1EGM - chains B and G of the 6 polymer chains in the assembly; structure by X-ray diffraction, 1.85 A resolution.

# Chain B
Protein: Propanediol dehydratase
Organism: Klebsiella oxytoca
Notes: EC 4.2.1.28; fragment: beta chain
Reference sequence: Q59471 (Q59471_KLEOX); numbering as in UniProt (aligned over 1-224)
Sequence (224 residues; each row starts with the number of its first residue):
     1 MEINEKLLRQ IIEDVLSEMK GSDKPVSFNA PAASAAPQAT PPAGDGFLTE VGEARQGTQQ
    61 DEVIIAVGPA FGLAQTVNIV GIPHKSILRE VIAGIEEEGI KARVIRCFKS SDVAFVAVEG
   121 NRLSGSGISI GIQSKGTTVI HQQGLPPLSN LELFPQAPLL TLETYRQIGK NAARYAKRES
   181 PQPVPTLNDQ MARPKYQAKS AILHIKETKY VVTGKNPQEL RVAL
Disordered / not traced: 1-45, 224
Ligand contacts: cyanocobalamin (CNC): Ile79, Asp112, Val113, Ala114, Gln133, Lys135, Thr137, Leu148, Asn150, Leu153, Pro155, Gln156, Ala157, Pro158, Asn188, Ala192, Arg193, Tyr196, Gln197, Ser200

# Chain G
Protein: Propanediol dehydratase
Organism: Klebsiella oxytoca
Notes: EC 4.2.1.28; fragment: gamma chain
Reference sequence: Q59472 (Q59472_KLEOX); residue numbers follow UniProt; this construct covers 1-173
Sequence (173 residues; numbered 1 to 173; the number before each row is that of its first residue):
     1 MNTDAIESMV RDVLSRMNSL QGEAPAAAPA AGGASRSARV SDYPLANKHP EWVKTATNKT
    61 LDDFTLENVL SNKVTAQDMR ITPETLRLQA SIAKDAGRDR LAMNFERAAE LTAVPDDRIL
   121 EIYNALRPYR STKEELLAIA DDLESRYQAK ICAAFVREAA TLYVERKKLK GDD
Disordered / not traced: 1-36

# How chain B and chain G interact
Residue-residue contacts - 4 pairs, chain B then chain G:
  Lys109(B) - Asp173(G)
  Pro147(B) - Arg130(G)
  Thr213(B) - Asp173(G)
  Gly214(B) - Asp173(G)  hydrogen bond (backbone-backbone)
Interface residues without a listed pair, chain B (5 interface residues in all): Leu148
Interface residues without a listed pair, chain G (4 interface residues in all): Arg127, Asp172

# In short
5 residues of chain B face 4 of chain G across their interface, with 1 hydrogen bond. Its one hydrogen bond,
Gly214(B)-Asp173(G), is backbone to backbone. Ligands of chain B: cyanocobalamin.
Here chain B is Propanediol dehydratase and chain G is Propanediol dehydratase, both from Klebsiella oxytoca.
Entry 1EGM (Crystal structure of diol dehydratase-cyanocobalamin complex at 100K) was determined by X-ray
diffraction, deposited together with 1EGV and 1EEX.
